5U30 - chains A and B of the 4 polymer chains in the assembly; structure by X-ray diffraction, 2.92 A resolution.

== Chain A ==
Molecule: CRISPR-associated endonuclease C2c1
Source organism: Alicyclobacillus acidoterrestris
Notes: EC 3.1.-.-; fragment: CRISPR-associated endonuclease AacC2c1
UniProt: T0D7A2 (C2C1_ALIAG); numbering as in UniProt (aligned over 1-1129)
Amino-acid sequence (1130 residues; numbered 0 to 1129; the number before each row is that of its first residue; numbering starts at 0):
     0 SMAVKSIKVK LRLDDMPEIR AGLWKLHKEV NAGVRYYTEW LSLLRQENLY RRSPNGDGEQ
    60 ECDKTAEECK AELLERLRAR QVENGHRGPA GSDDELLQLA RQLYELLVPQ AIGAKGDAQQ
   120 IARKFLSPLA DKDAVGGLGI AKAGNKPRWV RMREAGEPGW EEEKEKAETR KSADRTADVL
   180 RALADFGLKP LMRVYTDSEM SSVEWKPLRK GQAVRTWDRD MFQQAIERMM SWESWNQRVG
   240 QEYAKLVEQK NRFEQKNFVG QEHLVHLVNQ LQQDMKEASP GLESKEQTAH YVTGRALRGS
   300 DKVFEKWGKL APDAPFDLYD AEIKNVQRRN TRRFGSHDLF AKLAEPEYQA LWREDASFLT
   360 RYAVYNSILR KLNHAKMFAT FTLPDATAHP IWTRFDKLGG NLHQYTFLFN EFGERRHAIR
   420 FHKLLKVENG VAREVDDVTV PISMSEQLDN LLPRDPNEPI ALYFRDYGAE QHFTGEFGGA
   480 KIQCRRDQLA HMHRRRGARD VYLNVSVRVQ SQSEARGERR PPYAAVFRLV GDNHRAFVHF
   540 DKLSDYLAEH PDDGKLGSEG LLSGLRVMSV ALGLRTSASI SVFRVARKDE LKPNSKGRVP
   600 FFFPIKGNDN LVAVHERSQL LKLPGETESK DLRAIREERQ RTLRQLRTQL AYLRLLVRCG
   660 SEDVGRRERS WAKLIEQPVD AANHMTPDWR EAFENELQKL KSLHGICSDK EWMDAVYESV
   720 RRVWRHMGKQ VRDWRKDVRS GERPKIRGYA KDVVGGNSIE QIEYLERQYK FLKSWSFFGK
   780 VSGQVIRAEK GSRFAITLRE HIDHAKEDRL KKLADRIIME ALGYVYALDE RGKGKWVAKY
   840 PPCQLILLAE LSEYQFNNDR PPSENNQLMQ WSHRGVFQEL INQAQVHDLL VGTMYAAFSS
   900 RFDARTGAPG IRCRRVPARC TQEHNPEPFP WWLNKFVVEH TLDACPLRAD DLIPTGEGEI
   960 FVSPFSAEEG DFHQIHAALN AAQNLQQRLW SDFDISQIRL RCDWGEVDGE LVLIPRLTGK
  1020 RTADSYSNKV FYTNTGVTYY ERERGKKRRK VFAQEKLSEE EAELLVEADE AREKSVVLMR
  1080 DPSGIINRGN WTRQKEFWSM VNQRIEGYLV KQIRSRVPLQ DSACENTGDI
Not modelled in the structure: 157-158, 496-497, 1045-1070, 1115-1129
Sequence notes: expression tag (0); engineered mutation Ala570 (Asp in T0D7A2), Ala848 (Glu in T0D7A2), Ala977 (Asp in T0D7A2)
Modified / non-standard residues: Mse1, Mse15, Mse151, Mse191, Mse199, Mse220, Mse228, Mse229, Mse274, Mse376, Mse443, Mse491, Mse567, Mse684, Mse712, Mse726, Mse818, Mse868, Mse893, Mse1078, Mse1099 (selenomethionine; parent Met)
UniProt features mapped onto this chain:
  - region: Mse1 to Asp14 (WED-I (OBD-I) domain), Lys4 to Lys9 (Binds sgRNA), Gln118 to Arg122 (Binds DNA protospacer adjacent motif (PAM) on target DNA), Gly143, Asn144 (Binds DNA protospacer adjacent motif (PAM) on target DNA), Ser442 to Gln446 (Binds sgRNA), Leu573, Arg574 (Binds non-target ssDNA), Lys629 to Cys658 (Bridge helix domain), Arg742 to Arg746 (Binds sgRNA), Val753, Gly754 (Binds sgRNA), Arg792 to Thr796 (Binds sgRNA), His800 to Glu819 (Binds sgRNA), Trp835 to Tyr839 (Binds sgRNA), Phe897 to Arg900 (Binds non-target ssDNA), Gln973 to Ala976, Leu978 (Binds sgRNA), His975 to Asp993 (RuvC-III domain)
  - binding site (phosphate): Ser899, Arg911
  - site: Asn400 (Binds DNA protospacer adjacent motif (PAM) on target DNA), Arg415 (Binds sgRNA), Gly478 (Binds 'phosphate lock' on target strand DNA), Arg484 (Binds sgRNA), Tyr501 (Binds sgRNA), Arg507 (Binds 'phosphate lock' on target strand DNA), Phe600 (Binds sgRNA), His614 (Binds sgRNA), Arg734 (Binds sgRNA), Gln767 (Binds sgRNA), Tyr825 (Binds sgRNA), Tyr853 (Disrupts base stacking adjacent to scissile phosphate), Gln882 (Binds sgRNA), Gln982 (Binds sgRNA)
Reported in the primary citation:
  - binding site for Target DNA strand: Arg331, Gln866, Trp930
  - mutagenesis - Q118A/Q119A, G478P, R507A: decreased catalytic activity
  - mutagenesis - D570A, E848A: abolished catalytic activity

== Chain B ==
Molecule: sgRNA
Sequence (112 nucleotides; row label = number of the first residue in the row; numbering starts at 0):
     0 GGUCUAGAGG ACAGAAUUUU UCAACGGGUG UGCCAAUGGC CACUUUCCAG GUGGCAAAGC
    60 CCGUUGAGCU UCUCAAAUCU GAGAAGUGGC ACCAGAACCG GAGGACAAAG UC
Not modelled in the structure: 17-19, 72-81

== How chain A and chain B interact ==
Residue-residue contacts - 230 pairs, chain A then chain B:
  Val3(A) - C92(B)  hydrogen bond to the base
  Lys4(A) - C92(B)  salt bridge to the phosphate
  Ser5(A) - C92(B)  hydrogen bond to the sugar
  Ser5(A) - A93(B)  hydrogen bond to the sugar
  Lys7(A) - G29(B)  sugar contact
  Lys9(A) - G29(B)  phosphate contact
  Arg11(A) - U28(B)  salt bridge to the phosphate
  Gln59(A) - C98(B)  phosphate contact
  Arg227(A) - A95(B)  hydrogen bond to the sugar
  Trp234(A) - C97(B)  sugar contact
  Trp234(A) - C98(B)  sugar contact
  Val238(A) - C98(B)  sugar contact
  Pro279(A) - A107(B)  hydrogen bond to the sugar
  Pro279(A) - A108(B)  sugar contact
  Gly280(A) - A107(B)  base contact
  Arg294(A) - G102(B)  salt bridge to the phosphate
  Lys323(A) - U110(B)  hydrogen bond to the phosphate
  Lys323(A) - C111(B)  salt bridge to the phosphate
  Gln326(A) - U110(B)  hydrogen bond to the sugar
  Gln326(A) - C111(B)  sugar contact
  Arg327(A) - C111(B)  phosphate contact
  Thr330(A) - C111(B)  base contact
  His336(A) - G109(B)  hydrogen bond to the sugar
  His336(A) - U110(B)  phosphate contact
  Asp337(A) - G109(B)  hydrogen bond to the sugar
  Lys370(A) - G100(B)  phosphate contact
  Ala374(A) - G99(B)  phosphate contact
  Lys375(A) - C98(B)  salt bridge to the phosphate
  Lys375(A) - G99(B)  hydrogen bond to the phosphate
  Phe377(A) - C98(B)  phosphate contact
  Ala378(A) - C97(B)  phosphate contact
  Ala378(A) - C98(B)  phosphate contact
  Thr379(A) - C97(B)  hydrogen bond to the phosphate
  Thr379(A) - C98(B)  hydrogen bond to the phosphate
  Thr381(A) - A96(B)  hydrogen bond to the phosphate
  Thr381(A) - C97(B)  hydrogen bond to the phosphate
  His388(A) - A96(B)  salt bridge to the phosphate
  Pro389(A) - A95(B)  sugar contact
  Trp391(A) - G94(B)  hydrogen bond to the phosphate
  Trp391(A) - A95(B)  phosphate contact
  Arg415(A) - G26(B)  hydrogen bond to the phosphate
  Arg415(A) - G27(B)  salt bridge to the phosphate
  Ser442(A) - U28(B)  phosphate contact
  Ser442(A) - G29(B)  phosphate contact
  Mse443(A) - G27(B)  phosphate contact
  Mse443(A) - U28(B)  hydrogen bond to the phosphate
  Mse443(A) - G29(B)  base contact
  Ser444(A) - G29(B)  base contact
  Glu445(A) - G29(B)  base contact
  Gln446(A) - G29(B)  hydrogen bond to the base
  Gln446(A) - C91(B)  hydrogen bond to the base
  Tyr466(A) - A90(B)  phosphate contact
  Lys480(A) - G94(B)  sugar contact
  Gln482(A) - A93(B)  sugar contact
  Gln482(A) - G94(B)  sugar contact
  Arg484(A) - U30(B)  salt bridge to the phosphate
  Arg484(A) - G31(B)  salt bridge to the phosphate
  Arg485(A) - A95(B)  salt bridge to the phosphate
  Arg485(A) - A96(B)  salt bridge to the phosphate
  His490(A) - G52(B)  salt bridge to the phosphate
  His492(A) - G52(B)  phosphate contact
  His492(A) - G53(B)  salt bridge to the phosphate
  Arg494(A) - G53(B)  salt bridge to the phosphate
  Tyr501(A) - G29(B)  sugar contact
  Tyr501(A) - U30(B)  hydrogen bond to the phosphate
  Asn503(A) - A93(B)  hydrogen bond to the sugar
  Lys595(A) - G6(B)  base contact
  Arg597(A) - G6(B)  hydrogen bond to the base
  Phe600(A) - A5(B)  sugar contact
  Phe600(A) - G6(B)  phosphate contact
  His614(A) - A5(B)  sugar contact
  His614(A) - G6(B)  salt bridge to the phosphate
  Arg616(A) - G8(B)  base contact
  Ser617(A) - A5(B)  base contact
  Ser617(A) - G9(B)  sugar contact
  Gln618(A) - A7(B)  sugar contact
  Gln618(A) - G8(B)  hydrogen bond to the sugar
  Gln618(A) - G9(B)  phosphate contact
  Leu619(A) - A10(B)  phosphate contact
  Lys621(A) - C11(B)  salt bridge to the phosphate
  Lys629(A) - A14(B)  phosphate contact
  Lys629(A) - A15(B)  base contact
  Asp630(A) - U16(B)  base contact
  Ile634(A) - A34(B)  base contact
  Arg653(A) - C105(B)  salt bridge to the phosphate
  Arg653(A) - A106(B)  salt bridge to the phosphate
  Arg657(A) - A107(B)  salt bridge to the phosphate
  Arg657(A) - A108(B)  salt bridge to the phosphate
  Arg665(A) - A107(B)  hydrogen bond to the phosphate
  Arg665(A) - A108(B)  salt bridge to the phosphate
  Arg668(A) - G109(B)  salt bridge to the phosphate
  Trp723(A) - C46(B)  base contact
  Trp723(A) - C47(B)  base contact
  Arg724(A) - C46(B)  hydrogen bond to the base
  Gly727(A) - C47(B)  hydrogen bond to the sugar
  Val730(A) - C47(B)  sugar contact
  Val730(A) - A48(B)  sugar contact
  Arg731(A) - C47(B)  phosphate contact
  Arg731(A) - A48(B)  phosphate contact
  Arg734(A) - U36(B)  base contact
  Arg734(A) - G49(B)  salt bridge to the phosphate
  Val737(A) - U36(B)  base contact
  Arg738(A) - U36(B)  sugar contact
  Arg738(A) - G37(B)  sugar contact
  Arg738(A) - G38(B)  salt bridge to the phosphate
  Ser739(A) - G37(B)  hydrogen bond to the phosphate
  Ser739(A) - G38(B)  hydrogen bond to the phosphate
  Arg742(A) - A34(B)  sugar contact
  Arg742(A) - A35(B)  salt bridge to the phosphate
  Pro743(A) - A34(B)  hydrogen bond to the sugar
  Lys744(A) - U20(B)  phosphate contact
  Lys744(A) - A34(B)  sugar contact
  Lys744(A) - A35(B)  base contact
  Ile745(A) - C33(B)  phosphate contact
  Ile745(A) - A34(B)  phosphate contact
  Ile745(A) - A35(B)  hydrogen bond to the base
  Ile745(A) - G87(B)  hydrogen bond to the base
  Arg746(A) - U20(B)  phosphate contact
  Arg746(A) - C60(B)  salt bridge to the phosphate
  Arg746(A) - G87(B)  salt bridge to the phosphate
  Gly747(A) - G87(B)  hydrogen bond to the base
  Gly747(A) - G88(B)  sugar contact
  Tyr748(A) - G88(B)  sugar contact
  Val752(A) - A34(B)  phosphate contact
  Val753(A) - A34(B)  base contact
  Gly754(A) - A34(B)  hydrogen bond to the phosphate
  Gly755(A) - C33(B)  phosphate contact
  Gly755(A) - A34(B)  hydrogen bond to the phosphate
  Asn756(A) - C32(B)  hydrogen bond to the sugar
  Gln760(A) - C33(B)  hydrogen bond to the phosphate
  Gln760(A) - A35(B)  hydrogen bond to the phosphate
  Tyr763(A) - U36(B)  base contact
  Leu764(A) - U36(B)  base contact
  Gln767(A) - U36(B)  hydrogen bond to the base
  Lys769(A) - G103(B)  phosphate contact
  Lys769(A) - A104(B)  sugar contact
  Leu771(A) - A48(B)  sugar contact
  Lys772(A) - A104(B)  sugar contact
  Ser773(A) - A104(B)  phosphate contact
  Ser773(A) - C105(B)  hydrogen bond to the phosphate
  Trp774(A) - C47(B)  hydrogen bond to the base
  Trp774(A) - A48(B)  hydrogen bond to the sugar
  Ser775(A) - A48(B)  hydrogen bond to the sugar
  Ser775(A) - G49(B)  sugar contact
  Phe776(A) - A104(B)  sugar contact
  Phe776(A) - C105(B)  sugar contact
  Gly782(A) - A106(B)  hydrogen bond to the sugar
  Gln783(A) - C105(B)  sugar contact
  Gln783(A) - A106(B)  sugar contact
  Val784(A) - C105(B)  base contact
  Val784(A) - A106(B)  sugar contact
  Ile785(A) - C105(B)  hydrogen bond to the sugar
  Arg792(A) - G49(B)  hydrogen bond to the sugar
  Arg792(A) - G50(B)  sugar contact
  Arg792(A) - U51(B)  salt bridge to the phosphate
  Phe793(A) - A48(B)  sugar contact
  Phe793(A) - G49(B)  sugar contact
  Ala794(A) - G49(B)  hydrogen bond to the phosphate
  Ala794(A) - G50(B)  phosphate contact
  Ile795(A) - G50(B)  hydrogen bond to the phosphate
  Ile795(A) - U51(B)  phosphate contact
  Thr796(A) - U36(B)  hydrogen bond to the phosphate
  Thr796(A) - G37(B)  hydrogen bond to the phosphate
  Leu797(A) - U36(B)  base contact
  His800(A) - C32(B)  salt bridge to the phosphate
  His800(A) - C33(B)  salt bridge to the phosphate
  His800(A) - A35(B)  sugar contact
  His800(A) - U36(B)  sugar contact
  His803(A) - G31(B)  salt bridge to the phosphate
  Asp807(A) - G31(B)  hydrogen bond to the base
  Asp807(A) - C32(B)  sugar contact
  Asp807(A) - A90(B)  base contact
  Lys810(A) - A90(B)  sugar contact
  Lys810(A) - C91(B)  hydrogen bond to the sugar
  Lys810(A) - A93(B)  salt bridge to the phosphate
  Lys811(A) - G31(B)  base contact
  Lys811(A) - C32(B)  hydrogen bond to the base
  Lys811(A) - G88(B)  base contact
  Lys811(A) - C89(B)  hydrogen bond to the base
  Lys811(A) - A90(B)  sugar contact
  Asp814(A) - A90(B)  sugar contact
  Asp814(A) - C91(B)  phosphate contact
  Arg815(A) - G8(B)  hydrogen bond to the base
  Glu819(A) - G8(B)  hydrogen bond to the base
  Val824(A) - G8(B)  base contact
  Tyr825(A) - G88(B)  hydrogen bond to the phosphate
  Tyr825(A) - C89(B)  hydrogen bond to the phosphate
  Lys832(A) - G85(B)  salt bridge to the phosphate
  Lys832(A) - U86(B)  salt bridge to the phosphate
  Lys832(A) - G88(B)  phosphate contact
  Trp835(A) - A90(B)  hydrogen bond to the phosphate
  Lys838(A) - G8(B)  sugar contact
  Tyr839(A) - A7(B)  phosphate contact
  Tyr839(A) - G8(B)  hydrogen bond to the phosphate
  Phe855(A) - G100(B)  hydrogen bond to the sugar
  Phe855(A) - A101(B)  sugar contact
  Asn856(A) - A101(B)  phosphate contact
  Asn857(A) - A101(B)  hydrogen bond to the phosphate
  Pro861(A) - G102(B)  phosphate contact
  Asn864(A) - A101(B)  hydrogen bond to the phosphate
  Asn864(A) - G102(B)  hydrogen bond to the phosphate
  Asn865(A) - G102(B)  hydrogen bond to the phosphate
  Asn865(A) - G103(B)  phosphate contact
  Mse868(A) - A101(B)  sugar contact
  Mse868(A) - G102(B)  sugar contact
  Asn881(A) - C92(B)  hydrogen bond to the sugar
  Gln882(A) - C91(B)  phosphate contact
  Arg904(A) - A5(B)  salt bridge to the phosphate
  Arg914(A) - U2(B)  hydrogen bond to the sugar
  Arg914(A) - C3(B)  sugar contact
  Arg914(A) - C11(B)  base contact
  Pro916(A) - A12(B)  phosphate contact
  Pro916(A) - G13(B)  phosphate contact
  Ala917(A) - A12(B)  hydrogen bond to the phosphate
  Ala917(A) - G13(B)  phosphate contact
  Arg918(A) - G13(B)  salt bridge to the phosphate
  Gln921(A) - A14(B)  phosphate contact
  Asp949(A) - G1(B)  hydrogen bond to the base
  Asp949(A) - U2(B)  sugar contact
  Asp949(A) - C11(B)  base contact
  Asp949(A) - A12(B)  sugar contact
  Phe971(A) - U4(B)  phosphate contact
  His972(A) - U4(B)  phosphate contact
  His972(A) - A5(B)  salt bridge to the phosphate
  Gln973(A) - C3(B)  hydrogen bond to the sugar
  Gln973(A) - U4(B)  hydrogen bond to the phosphate
  Ile974(A) - A5(B)  base contact
  His975(A) - A10(B)  sugar contact
  Leu978(A) - A5(B)  base contact
  Gln982(A) - A5(B)  hydrogen bond to the sugar
Other interface residues (no listed pair), chain A (157 interface residues in all): Glu241, Leu281, His373, Ile390, Ile441, Ser594, Pro599, Glu615, Leu620, Arg638, Lys728, Tyr768, Gly778, Ala804, Gly833, Val915, Ile959

== In short ==
The interface between chain A and chain B involves 157 residues on one side and 66 on the other, with 71
hydrogen bonds and 37 salt bridges. Among the polar pairs are Val3(A)-C92(B), Gln446(A)-G29(B) and
Gln446(A)-C91(B). From the paper: a binding site for Target DNA strand at Arg331(A), Gln866(A) and Trp930(A);
Q118A/Q119A, G478P and R507A of chain A reduce catalytic activity; 5 substitutions were tested in all.
Chain A is CRISPR-associated endonuclease C2c1 (Alicyclobacillus acidoterrestris) and chain B is sgRNA; the
structure, Crystal structure of AacC2c1-sgRNA-extended target DNA ternary complex, was determined by X-ray
diffraction (same publication as 5U31, 5U33 and 5U34).
